8OZB - chains A and F of the 4 polymer chains in the assembly; structure by X-ray diffraction, 2.09 A resolution.

Chain A:
Molecule: Nup35 nanobody
From: Lama glama
Notes: antibody fragment or engineered binder
Chain sequence (116 residues; row label = number of the first residue in the row):
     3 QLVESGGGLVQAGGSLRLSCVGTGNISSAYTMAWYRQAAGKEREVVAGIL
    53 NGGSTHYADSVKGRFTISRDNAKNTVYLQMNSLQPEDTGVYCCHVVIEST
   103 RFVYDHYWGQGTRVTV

Chain F:
Molecule: Nucleoporin NUP35
From: Homo sapiens
Reference sequence: Q8NFH5 (NUP35_HUMAN); numbering as in UniProt (aligned over 173-248)
Chain sequence (76 residues; numbered 173 to 248; the number before each row is that of its first residue):
   173 DSWVTVFGFPQASASYILLQFAQYGNILKHVMSNTGNWMHIRYQSKLQAR
   223 KALSKDGRIFGESIMIGVKPCIDKSV

Interface between chain A and chain F:
Residue-residue contacts (43; chain A residue first):
  Y32(A) - A186(F)
  Y32(A) - S187(F)
  T33(A) - S187(F)
  T33(A) - L191(F)
  A35(A) - L191(F)  hydrophobic
  Y37(A) - L191(F)  hydrogen bond (side chain-backbone)
  Y37(A) - A194(F)
  Y37(A) - Q195(F)
  E44(A) - K223(F)  salt bridge
  R45(A) - A194(F)  hydrogen bond (side chain-backbone)
  R45(A) - Q195(F)
  R45(A) - G197(F)  hydrogen bond (side chain-backbone)
  R45(A) - N198(F)  hydrogen bond
  E46(A) - Q195(F)
  V47(A) - Q192(F)
  V47(A) - Q195(F)
  G50(A) - L191(F)
  L52(A) - S187(F)
  L52(A) - Y188(F)  hydrophobic
  L52(A) - L191(F)  hydrophobic
  N53(A) - S187(F)  hydrogen bond (backbone-side chain)
  H58(A) - Y188(F)
  H58(A) - Q192(F)
  H96(A) - A194(F)
  F104(A) - H202(F)
  F104(A) - V203(F)
  F104(A) - M204(F)  hydrogen bond (backbone-backbone)
  F104(A) - N206(F)
  V105(A) - H202(F)
  Y106(A) - K201(F)
  Y106(A) - H202(F)  hydrogen bond (backbone-backbone)
  Y106(A) - M204(F)  hydrophobic
  D107(A) - L200(F)
  D107(A) - K201(F)  salt bridge
  H108(A) - L190(F)
  H108(A) - I199(F)
  H108(A) - L200(F)  hydrogen bond (backbone-backbone)
  H108(A) - K201(F)
  H108(A) - H202(F)
  W110(A) - A194(F)
  W110(A) - G197(F)
  W110(A) - N198(F)
  W110(A) - I199(F)  hydrogen bond (side chain-backbone)
Other interface residues (no listed pair), chain A (20 interface residues in all): V98
Other interface residues (no listed pair), chain F (19 interface residues in all): S205

Summary:
Chain A and chain F form an interface of 20 and 19 residues respectively, with 9 hydrogen bonds and 2 salt
bridges. Polar pairs include E44(A)-K223(F), D107(A)-K201(F) and Y37(A)-L191(F).
Chain A is Nup35 nanobody (Lama glama) and chain F is Nucleoporin NUP35 (Homo sapiens); the structure, Crystal
structure of Nup35-Nb complex, was determined by X-ray diffraction together with 8CDS, 8CDT, 7ZOX, 7NQA and
7NOW from the same study.
